4JAW - chain A; structure by X-ray diffraction, 1.80 A resolution.

== Chain A ==
Name: Lacto-N-biosidase
Source organism: Bifidobacterium bifidum
Notes: EC 3.2.1.140
Reference sequence: B3TLD6 (B3TLD6_BIFBI); residues 41-663 here = UniProt positions 41-663
Sequence (644 residues; numbered 20 to 663; the number before each row is that of its first residue):
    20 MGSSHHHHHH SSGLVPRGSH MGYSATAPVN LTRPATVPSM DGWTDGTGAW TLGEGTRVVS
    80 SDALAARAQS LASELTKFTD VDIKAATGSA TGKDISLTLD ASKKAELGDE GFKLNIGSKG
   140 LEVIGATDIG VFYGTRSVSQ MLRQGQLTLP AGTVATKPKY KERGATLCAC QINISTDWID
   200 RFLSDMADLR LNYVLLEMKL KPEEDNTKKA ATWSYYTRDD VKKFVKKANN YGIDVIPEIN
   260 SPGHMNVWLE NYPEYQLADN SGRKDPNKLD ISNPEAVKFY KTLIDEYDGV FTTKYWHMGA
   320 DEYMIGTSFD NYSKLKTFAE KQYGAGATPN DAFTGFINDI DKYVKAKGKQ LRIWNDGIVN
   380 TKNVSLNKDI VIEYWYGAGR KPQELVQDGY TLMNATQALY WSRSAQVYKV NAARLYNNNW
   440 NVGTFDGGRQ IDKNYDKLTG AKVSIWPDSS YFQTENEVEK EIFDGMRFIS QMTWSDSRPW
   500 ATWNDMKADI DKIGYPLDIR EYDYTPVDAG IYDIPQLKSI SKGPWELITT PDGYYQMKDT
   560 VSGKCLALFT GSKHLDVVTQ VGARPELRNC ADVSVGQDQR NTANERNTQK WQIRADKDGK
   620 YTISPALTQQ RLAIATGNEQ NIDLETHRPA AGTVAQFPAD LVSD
Not modelled in the structure: 20-29, 663
Construct notes: expression tag (20-40)
Disulfide bonds: Cys187-Cys189, Cys564-Cys589
Small-molecule neighbours: beta-D-galactopyranose / LNB-thiazoline: Cys187, Cys189, Gln190, Glu216, Asn259, His263, Asp320, Glu321, Trp373, Trp394, Tyr419, Tyr427, Trp465, Pro466, Asp467, Leu574
Swiss-Prot annotation at these positions:
  - active site: Glu321 (Proton donor/acceptor)
  - binding site (beta-D-galactosyl-(1->3)-N-acetyl-D-glucosamine): Gln190, Glu216, Asn259, Asp320, Glu321, Tyr419, Asp467
Reported in the primary citation:
  - binding site for beta-D-galactopyranose: Gln190, Glu216
  - mutagenesis - H263F, D320A, D320N, Y419F: decreased catalytic activity

== Summary ==
Ligands of chain A: beta-D-galactopyranose / LNB-thiazoline. UniProt lists active-site residue Glu321 and 7
beta-D-galactosyl-(1->3)-N-acetyl-D-glucosamine-binding residues. From the paper: a binding site for
beta-D-galactopyranose at Gln190 and Glu216; H263F, D320A and D320N, among others, reduce catalytic activity.
Chain A is Lacto-N-biosidase (Bifidobacterium bifidum); the structure, Crystal Structure of Lacto-N-Biosidase
from Bifidobacterium bifidum complexed with LNB-thiazoline, was determined by X-ray diffraction, deposited
together with 4H04.
